PDB entry 8X6W | X-ray diffraction, 1.75 A resolution | chains A and B

Chain A (and B):
Protein: EfCDA
Notes: chain B of this document is another copy of the same molecule, construct and numbering; everything in this record applies to it too
Amino-acid sequence (134 residues; row label = number of the first residue in the row; numbers below 1 keep their minus sign (Gly-1 is residue -1)):
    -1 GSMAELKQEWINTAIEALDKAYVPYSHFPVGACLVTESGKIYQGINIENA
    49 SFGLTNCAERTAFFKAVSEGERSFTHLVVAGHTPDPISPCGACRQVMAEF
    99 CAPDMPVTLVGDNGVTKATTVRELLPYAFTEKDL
Unresolved in the structure: -1 (chain B: -1 to 1)
Bound ions: Zn2+: Cys55, Cys88, Cys91
What the authors report for this chain:
  - Zn2+ coordination: Cys55, Cys88, Cys91
  - mutagenesis - C55S, C88S, C91A: abolished catalytic activity on gemcitabine
  - catalytic residues: Cys55, Cys88, Cys91

Chain A / chain B interface:
Contacting residue pairs (49; chain A residue first):
  Lys18(A) with Ser66(B)
  Tyr20(A) with Glu97(B), hydrogen bond; Phe98(B), hydrophobic
  Tyr23(A) with Glu97(B), hydrogen bond; Glu129(B); Leu132(B), hydrophobic
  Ile43(A) with Val65(B); Ser66(B)
  Ile45(A) with Phe62(B), hydrophobic; Val65(B), hydrophobic; Phe98(B), hydrophobic
  Asn47(A) with Gln93(B), hydrogen bond (side chain-backbone); Val94(B); Glu97(B)
  Ala48(A) with Glu97(B), hydrogen bond (backbone-side chain); Phe127(B); Thr128(B); Glu129(B)
  Ser49(A) with Phe127(B)
  Leu52(A) with Ala90(B); Gln93(B)
  Asn54(A) with Phe62(B)
  Arg58(A) with Leu52(B)
  Phe62(A) with Ile45(B), hydrophobic; Asn54(B)
  Lys63(A) with Lys63(B); Ser66(B), hydrogen bond; Glu67(B), salt bridge
  Val65(A) with Ile43(B); Ile45(B), hydrophobic
  Ser66(A) with Ile43(B); Lys63(B), hydrogen bond
  Glu67(A) with Lys63(B), salt bridge
  Arg70(A) with Tyr20(B)
  Ala90(A) with Leu52(B), hydrophobic
  Gln93(A) with Asn47(B), hydrogen bond (backbone-side chain)
  Val94(A) with Asn47(B)
  Glu97(A) with Tyr20(B), hydrogen bond; Tyr23(B), hydrogen bond; Asn47(B); Ala48(B), hydrogen bond (side chain-backbone)
  Phe98(A) with Tyr20(B), hydrophobic; Ile45(B), hydrophobic
  Phe127(A) with Ala48(B)
  Thr128(A) with Ala48(B)
  Glu129(A) with Tyr23(B); Ala48(B)
  Leu132(A) with Tyr23(B), hydrophobic; Ala48(B)
Other interface residues (no listed pair), chain A (29 interface residues in all): Glu46, Phe50, Thr59
Other interface residues (no listed pair), chain B (29 interface residues in all): Lys18, Glu46, Ser49, Phe50, Arg58, Thr59, Arg70

Summary:
The chain A/chain B interface involves 29 residues from each chain; the contacts include 10 hydrogen bonds and
2 salt bridges. Polar pairs include Lys63(A)-Glu67(B), Tyr20(A)-Glu97(B) and Tyr23(A)-Glu97(B). Cys55(A),
Cys88(A) and Cys91(A) coordinate Zn2+. The paper reports catalytic residues Cys55(A), Cys88(A) and Cys91(A);
C55S, C88S and C91A of chain A abolish catalytic activity on gemcitabine.
Chain A and chain B are both EfCDA; the structure, Crystal structure of EfCDA, was determined by X-ray
diffraction, deposited together with 8X6U and 8X6Y.
